PDB entry 8JRK | X-ray diffraction, 2.30 A resolution | chains A and B of the 3 polymer chains in the assembly

Chain A:
Protein: HLA class II histocompatibility antigen, DR alpha chain
Source organism: Eptesicus fuscus
Amino-acid sequence (182 residues; each row starts with the number of its first residue):
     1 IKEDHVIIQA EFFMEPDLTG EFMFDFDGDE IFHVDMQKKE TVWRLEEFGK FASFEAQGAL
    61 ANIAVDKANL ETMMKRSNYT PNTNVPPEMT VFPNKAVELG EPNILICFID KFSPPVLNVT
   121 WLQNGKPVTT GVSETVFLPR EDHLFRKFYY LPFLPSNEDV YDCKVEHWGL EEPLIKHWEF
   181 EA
Not modelled in the structure: 1-2, 180-182
Disulfide bonds: Cys107-Cys163

Chain B:
Protein: MHC class II histocompatibility antigen, DR-1 beta chain
Source organism: Eptesicus fuscus
Amino-acid sequence (190 residues; numbered 34 to 223; the number before each row is that of its first residue):
    34 RDTPAHFLYQ VKFECQFSNG TERVRYLHRS IYNGQEDVRF DSDVGEFRAL TELGRPRAEY
    94 WNSQKDYLED ERASVDTYCR HNYGVLDGFL VHRQTAPTVT VFPAKTQRLQ HHNLLVCSVN
   154 GFYPGPIEVR WLRDGREEQA GVVSTGLIRN GDWTFQMLVM LETVPRSGEV YTCHVQHPSS
   214 SSPVTVEWRA
Not modelled in the structure: 34-36, 138-146, 222-223
Disulfide bonds: Cys48-Cys112, Cys150-Cys206

How chain A and chain B interact:
Pairs across the interface (117; chain A residue first):
  Glu3(A) - Gln49(B)  hydrogen bond
  Glu3(A) - Phe50(B)
  Glu3(A) - Ser51(B)
  Asp4(A) - Phe50(B)  hydrogen bond (backbone-backbone)
  Asp4(A) - Ser51(B)  hydrogen bond (backbone-side chain)
  Asp4(A) - Asn52(B)  hydrogen bond (side chain-backbone)
  His5(A) - Cys48(B)
  His5(A) - Gln49(B)
  His5(A) - Phe50(B)  hydrogen bond (backbone-backbone)
  His5(A) - Val124(B)
  Val6(A) - Cys48(B)
  Ile7(A) - Phe46(B)
  Ile7(A) - Glu47(B)
  Ile7(A) - Cys48(B)  hydrogen bond (backbone-backbone)
  Ile7(A) - Phe50(B)  hydrophobic
  Ile7(A) - Leu119(B)  hydrophobic
  Ile8(A) - Phe46(B)
  Ile8(A) - Glu47(B)
  Gln9(A) - Val44(B)
  Gln9(A) - Lys45(B)
  Gln9(A) - Phe46(B)  hydrogen bond (backbone-backbone)
  Gln9(A) - Tyr111(B)  hydrogen bond
  Ala10(A) - Val44(B)
  Glu11(A) - Gln43(B)
  Glu11(A) - Val44(B)  hydrogen bond (backbone-backbone)
  Phe12(A) - Leu41(B)  hydrophobic
  Phe12(A) - Tyr42(B)
  Phe12(A) - Gln43(B)
  Phe13(A) - Leu41(B)
  Phe13(A) - Tyr42(B)  hydrogen bond (backbone-backbone)
  Met14(A) - Phe40(B)
  Glu15(A) - His39(B)
  Glu15(A) - Phe40(B)  hydrogen bond (backbone-backbone)
  Pro16(A) - Ala38(B)
  Pro16(A) - His39(B)
  Asp17(A) - His39(B)  salt bridge
  Phe24(A) - Tyr111(B)
  Phe26(A) - Leu123(B)  hydrophobic
  Phe26(A) - Val124(B)  hydrophobic
  Phe26(A) - Tyr156(B)
  Phe26(A) - Trp186(B)  hydrophobic
  Asp27(A) - Arg182(B)  hydrogen bond (backbone-side chain)
  Gly28(A) - Arg182(B)
  Asp29(A) - Tyr156(B)
  Asp29(A) - Arg182(B)  salt bridge
  Asp29(A) - Trp186(B)
  Glu30(A) - Trp186(B)  hydrogen bond (backbone-side chain)
  Ile31(A) - Leu119(B)  hydrophobic
  Ile31(A) - Leu123(B)  hydrophobic
  Arg44(A) - Gly184(B)  hydrogen bond (side chain-backbone)
  Arg44(A) - Asp185(B)
  Arg44(A) - Trp186(B)
  Leu45(A) - Arg126(B)
  Glu47(A) - Arg126(B)  salt bridge
  Phe48(A) - Phe122(B)  hydrophobic
  Phe48(A) - Leu123(B)  hydrophobic
  Phe48(A) - Arg126(B)
  Phe48(A) - Trp186(B)
  Phe51(A) - Phe122(B)  hydrophobic
  Ala52(A) - Val118(B)  hydrophobic
  Ala52(A) - Phe122(B)  hydrophobic
  Asp66(A) - Tyr42(B)
  Asp66(A) - Val44(B)
  Asn69(A) - Tyr42(B)
  Asn69(A) - Arg90(B)
  Leu70(A) - Phe40(B)
  Leu70(A) - Leu41(B)
  Leu70(A) - Tyr42(B)  hydrophobic
  Leu70(A) - Tyr65(B)  hydrophobic
  Met73(A) - Tyr65(B)  hydrophobic
  Met73(A) - Leu86(B)  hydrophobic
  Met74(A) - Phe40(B)  hydrophobic
  Met74(A) - Tyr65(B)
  Arg76(A) - Glu85(B)
  Arg76(A) - Leu86(B)  hydrogen bond (side chain-backbone)
  Arg76(A) - Pro89(B)
  Ser77(A) - Tyr65(B)  hydrogen bond
  Ser77(A) - Leu86(B)
  Tyr79(A) - Phe40(B)
  Thr80(A) - Phe40(B)
  Thr80(A) - Tyr65(B)  hydrogen bond (backbone-side chain)
  Thr80(A) - Asn66(B)  hydrogen bond (backbone-side chain)
  Pro81(A) - Ala38(B)  hydrophobic
  Pro81(A) - His39(B)
  Pro81(A) - Phe40(B)  hydrophobic
  Pro81(A) - Asn66(B)
  Asn82(A) - His39(B)  hydrogen bond (backbone-backbone)
  Asn82(A) - Asn66(B)  hydrogen bond (backbone-side chain)
  Phe92(A) - Ile181(B)  hydrophobic
  Phe92(A) - Arg182(B)
  Phe92(A) - Asn183(B)
  Phe92(A) - Gln189(B)
  Pro93(A) - Gln189(B)  hydrogen bond (backbone-side chain)
  Asn94(A) - Asn153(B)
  Asn94(A) - Asn183(B)
  Asn94(A) - Gln189(B)  hydrogen bond (backbone-side chain)
  Ala96(A) - Asn153(B)
  Ile106(A) - Asn183(B)
  Ser113(A) - Leu41(B)
  Pro115(A) - Leu41(B)
  Pro139(A) - Lys45(B)
  Arg140(A) - Lys45(B)  hydrogen bond (backbone-side chain)
  His143(A) - Gln43(B)  hydrogen bond (backbone-side chain)
  His143(A) - Lys45(B)  hydrogen bond
  His143(A) - Arg62(B)
  His143(A) - Ile64(B)
  His143(A) - Gly67(B)
  Phe145(A) - Leu41(B)  hydrophobic
  Phe145(A) - Gln43(B)
  Arg146(A) - Arg182(B)
  Phe148(A) - Arg182(B)
  Phe148(A) - Asn183(B)
  Phe148(A) - Gly184(B)
  Tyr150(A) - Asn183(B)  hydrogen bond (side chain-backbone)
  Tyr150(A) - Gly184(B)
  Tyr150(A) - Asp185(B)
  Trp168(A) - His39(B)
Other interface residues (no listed pair), chain A (58 interface residues in all): Lys95, Thr135, Glu141, Asp142
Other interface residues (no listed pair), chain B (46 interface residues in all): Glu69, Asp70, Asn115, Tyr116, Thr133, Ser151

In short:
58 residues of chain A and 46 residues of chain B are in contact, with 26 hydrogen bonds and 3 salt bridges.
Polar contacts include Asp17(A)-His39(B), Asp29(A)-Arg182(B) and Glu47(A)-Arg126(B).
Here chain A is HLA class II histocompatibility antigen, DR alpha chain and chain B is MHC class II
histocompatibility antigen, DR-1 beta chain, both from Eptesicus fuscus. Entry 8JRK (Crystal structure of the
bat MHC II molecule at 2.3 A resolution) was determined by X-ray diffraction.
